6OKP - chains K and L of the 14 polymer chains in the assembly; structure by electron microscopy, 3.28 A resolution.

[Chain K]
Name: 10-1074 Heavy Chain
Source organism: Homo sapiens
Reference sequence: S6B291 (S6B291_HUMAN); residues 115-220 here correspond to UniProt positions 138-243 (UniProt number = residue number + 23)
Amino-acid sequence (244 residues; numbered 1 to 225 plus 19 insertion-coded residues; the number before each row is that of its first residue; a row labelled like 82A-82C holds insertion residues (82A, then the next letters in order)):
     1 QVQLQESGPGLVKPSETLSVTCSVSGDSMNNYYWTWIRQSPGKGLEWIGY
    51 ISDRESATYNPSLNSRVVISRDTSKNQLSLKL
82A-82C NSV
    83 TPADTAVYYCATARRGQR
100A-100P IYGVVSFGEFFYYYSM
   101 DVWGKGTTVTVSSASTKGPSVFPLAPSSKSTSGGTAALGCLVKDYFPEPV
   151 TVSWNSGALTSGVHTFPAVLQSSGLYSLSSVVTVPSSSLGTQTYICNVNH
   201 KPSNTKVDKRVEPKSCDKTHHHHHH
Not modelled in the structure: 115-225
Disulfides: Cys-22/Cys-92
Sequence notes: expression tag (221-225)

[Chain L]
Name: 10-1074 Light Chain
Source organism: Homo sapiens
Reference sequence: Q8N5F4 (Q8N5F4_HUMAN); residues 104-213 here correspond to UniProt positions 124-233 (UniProt number = residue number + 20)
Amino-acid sequence (214 residues; each row starts with the number of its first residue; a row labelled like 66A-66C holds insertion residues (66A, then the next letters in order)):
     6 SYVRPLSVALGETARISCGRQALGSRAVQWYQHRPGQAPILLIYNNQDRP
    56 SGIPERFSGTP
66A-66C DIN
    67 FGTRATLTISGVEAGDEADYYCHMWDSRS
95A-95C GFS
    96 WSFGGATRLTVLGQPKAAPSVTLFPPSSEELQANKATLVCLISDFYPGAV
   146 TVAWKADSSPVKAGVETTTPSKQSNNKYAASSYLSLTPEQWKSHRSYSCQ
   196 VTHEGSTVEKTVAPTECS
Not modelled in the structure: 6-7, 103-213
Disulfides: Cys-23/Cys-88

[How chain K and chain L interact]
Residue-residue contacts (32):
  Leu-45(K) / Pro-44(L)  hydrophobic
  Leu-45(K) / Tyr-87(L)  hydrophobic
  Leu-45(K) / Ser-97(L)
  Leu-45(K) / Phe-98(L)
  Glu-46(K) / Trp-96(L)
  Glu-46(K) / Phe-98(L)
  Trp-47(K) / Trp-96(L)  hydrogen bond (backbone-backbone)
  Trp-47(K) / Phe-98(L)  hydrophobic
  Ile-48(K) / Trp-96(L)
  Thr-58(K) / Trp-96(L)
  Tyr-59(K) / Trp-96(L)
  Asn-60(K) / Trp-96(L)
  Pro-61(K) / Trp-96(L)
  Tyr-91(K) / Gln-42(L)  hydrogen bond (side chain-backbone)
  Tyr-91(K) / Ala-43(L)  hydrophobic
  Tyr-91(K) / Pro-44(L)
  Arg-96(K) / Tyr-49(L)
  Arg-100(K) / Arg-31(L)
  Arg-100(K) / Asp-66A(L)  salt bridge
  Tyr-100B(K) / Ser-93(L)
  Phe-100K(K) / Ser-93(L)
  Tyr-100L(K) / Trp-91(L)
  Tyr-100M(K) / Gln-34(L)
  Tyr-100M(K) / Asn-50(L)
  Ser-100O(K) / Tyr-49(L)
  Met-100P(K) / Tyr-36(L)
  Met-100P(K) / Leu-46(L)
  Met-100P(K) / Phe-98(L)  hydrophobic
  Trp-103(K) / Tyr-36(L)  hydrophobic
  Trp-103(K) / Pro-44(L)  hydrogen bond (side chain-backbone)
  Trp-103(K) / Ile-45(L)
  Trp-103(K) / Leu-46(L)
Interface residues without a listed pair, chain K (24 interface residues in all): Lys-43, Gly-44, Gly-49, Tyr-100N, Asp-101, Gly-104
Interface residues without a listed pair, chain L (20 interface residues in all): Ser-30, Ala-32, His-38

[In short]
The interface between chain K and chain L involves 24 residues on one side and 20 on the other; the contacts
include 3 hydrogen bonds and 1 salt bridge. Among the polar pairs are Arg-100(K)/Asp-66A(L),
Tyr-91(K)/Gln-42(L) and Trp-103(K)/Pro-44(L).
Chain K is 10-1074 Heavy Chain and chain L is 10-1074 Light Chain, both from Homo sapiens; the structure, B41
SOSIP.664 in complex with the silent-face antibody SF12 and V3-targeting antibody 10-1074, was determined by
electron microscopy, deposited together with 6OKQ.
